4IHF - chains E and H of the 6 polymer chains in the assembly; structure by X-ray diffraction, 2.10 A resolution.

[Chain E]
Protein: UDP-3-O-(3-hydroxymyristoyl)glucosamine N-acyltransferase
Source organism: Escherichia coli
Notes: EC 2.3.1.191
UniProtKB: P21645 (LPXD_ECOLI); numbering as in UniProt (aligned over 3-341)
Chain sequence (348 residues; numbered -6 to 341; the number before each row is that of its first residue; numbers below 1 keep their minus sign (Met-6 is residue -6)):
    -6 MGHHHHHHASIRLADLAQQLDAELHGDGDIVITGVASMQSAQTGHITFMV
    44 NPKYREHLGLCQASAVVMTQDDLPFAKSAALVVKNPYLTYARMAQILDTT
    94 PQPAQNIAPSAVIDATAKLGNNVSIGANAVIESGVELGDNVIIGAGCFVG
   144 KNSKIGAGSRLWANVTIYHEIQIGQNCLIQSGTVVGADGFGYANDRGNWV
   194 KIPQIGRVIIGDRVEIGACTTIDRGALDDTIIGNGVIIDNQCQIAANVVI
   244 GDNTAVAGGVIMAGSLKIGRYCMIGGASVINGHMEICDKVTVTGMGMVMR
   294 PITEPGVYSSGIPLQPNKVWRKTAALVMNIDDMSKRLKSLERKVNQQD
Not modelled in the structure: -6 to 2, 339-341
Sequence notes: expression tag (-6 to 2); conflict Ala239 (His in P21645)
Residues lining bound ligands:
  - 1F7 (S-[2-({N-[(2S)-2-hydroxy-3,3-dimethyl-4-(phosphonooxy)butanoyl]-beta-alanyl}amino)ethyl] (3R)-3-hydroxytetradecanethioate), molecule 1: Phe183, Asp216, Gln236, Ala238, Ile254, Met255, Ala256, Gly257, Val272, Ile273, Asn274, Met290, Val291, Met292
  - 1F7, molecule 2: Asp232, Ala250, Gly251, Gly268, Gly269, Thr286, Gly287
  - 1F7, molecule 3: Asn310, Trp313, Arg314
What the authors report for this chain:
  - catalytic residues: Gly257
  - binding site for 1F7: Phe183, Asp216, Asp232, Gln236, Gly257, Met290, Asn310, Arg314
  - specificity-determining residues: Met290
  - mutagenesis - R293A (23-fold): decreased binding to acyl-ACP (citing earlier work)
  - mutagenesis - M290C: abolished catalytic activity on UDP-acyl-GlcN
  - mutagenesis - M290C: unchanged catalytic activity on DTT

[Chain H]
Protein: Acyl carrier protein
Source organism: Escherichia coli
UniProtKB: G7RM21 (G7RM21_ECOC1); residues 0-77 here correspond to UniProt positions 1-78 (UniProt number = residue number + 1)
Chain sequence (80 residues; numbered -2 to 77; the number before each row is that of its first residue; numbers below 1 keep their minus sign (Ser-2 is residue -2)):
    -2 SHMSTIEERVKKIIGEQLGVKQEEVTNNASFVEDLGADSLDTVELVMALE
    48 EEFDTEIPDEEAEKITTVQAAIDYINGHQA
Not modelled in the structure: -2 to -1, 75-77
Sequence notes: expression tag (-2 to -1)
Covalent attachments: compound 1F7 linked to Ser36
What the authors report for this chain:
  - post-translational modification sites: Ser36

[Chain E / chain H interface]
Contacting residue pairs (10):
  Lys311(E) with Glu60(H), salt bridge
  Arg314(E) with Ser36(H), hydrogen bond; Leu37(H); Val40(H)
  Lys315(E) with Val40(H); Met44(H); Asp56(H), salt bridge
  Ala318(E) with Val40(H), hydrophobic; Met44(H), hydrophobic
  Met321(E) with Glu41(H)
Also at the interface, not in a pair above, chain E (8 interface residues in all): Trp313, Ala317, Leu319
From the paper, about this interface:
  - hot spots on chain E (mutagenesis) - R293A (23-fold): decreased binding to acyl-ACP (citing earlier work)
  - interface residues, chain H: Ser36(H)

[Overview]
The interface between chain E and chain H involves 8 residues on one side and 7 on the other, with 1 hydrogen
bond and 2 salt bridges. Among the polar pairs are Lys311(E)-Glu60(H), Lys315(E)-Asp56(H) and
Arg314(E)-Ser36(H). The paper reports the catalytic residue Gly257(E); R293A of chain E reduces binding to
acyl-ACP.
Chain E is UDP-3-O-(3-hydroxymyristoyl)glucosamine N-acyltransferase and chain H is Acyl carrier protein, both
from Escherichia coli; the structure, Chasing Acyl Carrier Protein Through a Catalytic Cycle of Lipid A
Production, was determined by X-ray diffraction (same publication as 4IHG and 4IHH).
